3M99 - chains A and C of the 4 polymer chains in the assembly; structure by X-ray diffraction, 2.70 A resolution.

[Chain A]
Name: Ubiquitin carboxyl-terminal hydrolase 8
Source organism: Saccharomyces cerevisiae
Notes: EC 3.1.2.15
Reference sequence: P50102 (UBP8_YEAST); residues 1-471 here = UniProt positions 1-471
Amino-acid sequence (471 residues; each row starts with the number of its first residue):
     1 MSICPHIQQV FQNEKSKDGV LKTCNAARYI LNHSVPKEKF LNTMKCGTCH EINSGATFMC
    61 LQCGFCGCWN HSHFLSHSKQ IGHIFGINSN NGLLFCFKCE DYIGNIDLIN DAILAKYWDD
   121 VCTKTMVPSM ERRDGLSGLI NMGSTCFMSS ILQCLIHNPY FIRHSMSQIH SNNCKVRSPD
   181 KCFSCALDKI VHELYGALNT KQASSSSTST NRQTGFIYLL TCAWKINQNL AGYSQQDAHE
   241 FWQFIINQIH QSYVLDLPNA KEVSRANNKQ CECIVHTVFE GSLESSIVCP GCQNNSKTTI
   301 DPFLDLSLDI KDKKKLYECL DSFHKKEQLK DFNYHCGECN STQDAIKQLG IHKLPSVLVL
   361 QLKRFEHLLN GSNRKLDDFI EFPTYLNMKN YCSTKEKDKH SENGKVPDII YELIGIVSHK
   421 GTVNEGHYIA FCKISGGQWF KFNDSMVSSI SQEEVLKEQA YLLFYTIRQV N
Unresolved in the structure: 1, 177-179, 199-208, 228-234, 262-266, 334-344, 394-405
Ion coordination: Zn2+ site 1: Cys4, His6, Cys99; Zn2+ site 2: Cys46, Cys49, Cys68, His73; Zn2+ site 3: Cys60, Cys63, His77, His83; Zn2+ site 4: His170, Cys182, Cys185; Zn2+ site 5: His250, Cys271, Cys273, His276
Swiss-Prot annotation at these positions:
  - zinc finger: Lys22 to Cys122 (UBP-type)
  - active site: Cys146 (Nucleophile), His427 (Proton acceptor)
  - binding site (Zn(2+)): Cys4, His6, Cys46, Cys49, Cys60, Cys63, Cys68, His73, His77, His83, Cys96, Cys99, His170, Cys174, Cys182, Cys185, His250, Cys271, Cys273, His276 and 4 more in UniProt
  - mutagenesis: Cys46 (C46A: Lowers histone H2B deubiquitination activity; when associated with A-49), Cys49 (C49A: Lowers histone H2B deubiquitination activity; when associated with A-46), His77 (H77A: Lowers histone H2B deubiquitination activity), Cys146 (C146S: Lowers histone H2B deubiquitination activity), His419 (H419A: Lowers histone H2B deubiquitination activity)
What the authors report for this chain:
  - catalytic residues: Asn141, Cys146, His427, Asn443, Asp444
  - contacts within the chain: Cys146-His427, His427-Asn443 (hydrogen bond)

[Chain C]
Name: Protein SUS1
Source organism: Saccharomyces cerevisiae
Reference sequence: Q6WNK7 (SUS1_YEAST); numbering as in UniProt (aligned over 1-96)
Amino-acid sequence (96 residues; numbered 1 to 96; the number before each row is that of its first residue):
     1 MTMDTAQLKS QIQQYLVESG NYELISNELK ARLLQEGWVD KVKDLTKSEM NINESTNFTQ
    61 ILSTVEPKAL EMVSDSTRET VLKQIREFLE EIVDTQ
Unresolved in the structure: 1-5
Swiss-Prot annotation at these positions:
  - cross-link: Lys68 (Glycyl lysine isopeptide (Lys-Gly) (interchain with G-Cter in ubiquitin))
  - mutagenesis: Glu18 to Gly20 (In sus1-10; dissociates from TREX-2 while leaving its interaction with SAGA intact), Gly37 to Trp38 (In sus1-11; impairs binding to both TREX-2 and SAGA), Val73 to Asp75 (In sus1-12; dissociates from TREX-2 while leaving its interaction with SAGA intact)

[How chain A and chain C interact]
Pairs across the interface - 41 pairs, chain A then chain C:
  Pro36(A) - Glu23(C)
  Lys37(A) - Val17(C)  hydrogen bond (side chain-backbone)
  Lys37(A) - Glu18(C)  hydrogen bond (side chain-backbone)
  Lys37(A) - Gly20(C)
  Phe40(A) - Val17(C)  hydrophobic
  Phe40(A) - Tyr22(C)  hydrophobic
  Leu41(A) - Gln14(C)
  Leu41(A) - Val17(C)  hydrophobic
  Leu41(A) - Glu18(C)
  Lys45(A) - Gln14(C)  hydrogen bond
  Cys49(A) - Ser10(C)  hydrogen bond (backbone-side chain)
  His50(A) - Gln7(C)
  His50(A) - Ser10(C)  hydrogen bond (backbone-side chain)
  Glu51(A) - Lys9(C)  salt bridge
  Glu51(A) - Ser10(C)
  Glu51(A) - Gln13(C)
  Ile52(A) - Gln13(C)  hydrogen bond (backbone-side chain)
  Ile52(A) - Val17(C)  hydrophobic
  Ile52(A) - Tyr22(C)
  Asn53(A) - Tyr22(C)  hydrogen bond
  Trp69(A) - Phe58(C)  hydrophobic
  Trp69(A) - Leu62(C)  hydrophobic
  Cys99(A) - Asn57(C)
  Glu100(A) - Asn57(C)
  Glu100(A) - Thr59(C)  hydrogen bond (backbone-side chain)
  Asp101(A) - Thr56(C)
  Asp101(A) - Asn57(C)
  Asp101(A) - Phe58(C)  hydrogen bond (side chain-backbone)
  Tyr102(A) - Phe58(C)  hydrophobic
  Tyr385(A) - Leu34(C)
  Tyr385(A) - Asp40(C)  hydrogen bond
  Asn387(A) - Gln35(C)
  Asp408(A) - Glu28(C)
  Ile410(A) - Ala31(C)  hydrophobic
  Ile410(A) - Gln35(C)
  Gly436(A) - Lys47(C)  hydrogen bond (backbone-side chain)
  Arg468(A) - Leu34(C)
  Gln469(A) - Asn27(C)  hydrogen bond (side chain-backbone)
  Gln469(A) - Lys30(C)
  Gln469(A) - Ala31(C)
  Asn471(A) - Asn27(C)
Other interface residues (no listed pair), chain A (25 interface residues in all): Phe95, Lys433
Other interface residues (no listed pair), chain C (26 interface residues in all): Ser19, Val39, Asp44
The authors on this interface:
  - interface residues, chain A: Trp69(A)
  - interface residues, chain C: Phe58(C), Leu62(C)

[Summary]
The interface between chain A and chain C involves 25 residues on one side and 26 on the other; the contacts
include 12 hydrogen bonds and 1 salt bridge. Polar pairs include Glu51(A)-Lys9(C), Lys37(A)-Val17(C) and
Lys37(A)-Glu18(C). From the paper: catalytic residues Asn141(A), Cys146(A) and His427(A) among others;
interface residues Trp69(A) and Phe58(C) among others.
Chain A is Ubiquitin carboxyl-terminal hydrolase 8 and chain C is Protein SUS1, both from Saccharomyces
cerevisiae; the structure, Structure of the Ubp8-Sgf11-Sgf73-Sus1 SAGA DUB module, was determined by X-ray
diffraction.
